PDB entry 3CUQ | X-ray diffraction, 2.61 A resolution | chains A and B of the 4 polymer chains in the assembly

Chain A:
Molecule: Vacuolar-sorting protein SNF8
From: Homo sapiens
UniProt: Q96H20 (SNF8_HUMAN); residue numbers follow UniProt; this construct covers 25-258
Sequence (234 residues; numbered 25 to 258; the number before each row is that of its first residue):
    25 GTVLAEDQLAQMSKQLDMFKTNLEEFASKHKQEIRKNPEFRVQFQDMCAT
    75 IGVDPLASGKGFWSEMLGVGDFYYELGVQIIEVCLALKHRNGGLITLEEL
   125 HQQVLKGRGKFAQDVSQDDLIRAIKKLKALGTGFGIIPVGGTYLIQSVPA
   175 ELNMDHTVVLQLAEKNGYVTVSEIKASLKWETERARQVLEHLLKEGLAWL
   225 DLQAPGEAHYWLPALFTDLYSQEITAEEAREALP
Disordered / not traced: 25-33, 253-258
Swiss-Prot annotation at these positions:
  - natural variant: Pro79 (P79L: In DEE115 and NEDOA), Val102 (V102I: In NEDOA), Tyr167 to Pro258 (deletion: In DEE115), Gly191 (G191D: In DEE115), Arg208 (R208L: In DEE115)

Chain B:
Molecule: Vacuolar protein-sorting-associated protein 36
From: Homo sapiens
UniProt: Q86VN1 (VPS36_HUMAN); residue numbers follow UniProt; this construct covers 169-386
Sequence (218 residues; each row starts with the number of its first residue):
   169 ETDKNISEAFEDLSKLMIKAKEMVELSKSIANKIKDKQGDITEDETIRFK
   219 SYLLSMGIANPVTRETYGSGTQYHMQLAKQLAGILQVPLEERGGIMSLTE
   269 VYCLVNRARGMELLSPEDLVNACKMLEALKLPLRLRVFDSGVMVIELQSH
   319 KEEEMVASALETVSEKGSLTSEEFAKLVGMSVLLAKERLLLAEKMGHLCR
   369 DDSVEGLRFYPNLFMTQS
Disordered / not traced: 169-171, 202-211, 386

How chain A and chain B interact:
Pairs across the interface (72; chain A residue first):
  Met36(A) - Leu194(B)
  Met36(A) - Tyr220(B)  hydrogen bond
  Gln39(A) - Met191(B)
  Leu40(A) - Tyr220(B)  hydrophobic
  Phe43(A) - Leu184(B)  hydrophobic
  Phe43(A) - Lys187(B)
  Phe43(A) - Ala188(B)
  Phe43(A) - Met191(B)  hydrophobic
  Phe43(A) - Met224(B)  hydrophobic
  Phe50(A) - Leu181(B)  hydrophobic
  Phe50(A) - Leu184(B)  hydrophobic
  Lys53(A) - Asn173(B)
  His54(A) - Asn173(B)
  His54(A) - Glu176(B)
  His54(A) - Ala177(B)  hydrogen bond (side chain-backbone)
  Glu57(A) - Asn173(B)
  Glu57(A) - Ile174(B)
  Phe64(A) - Ala177(B)  hydrophobic
  Phe64(A) - Phe178(B)  hydrophobic
  Phe64(A) - Leu181(B)  hydrophobic
  Gln67(A) - Phe178(B)
  Met71(A) - Leu181(B)  hydrophobic
  Met71(A) - Ser182(B)
  Ile75(A) - Met185(B)  hydrophobic
  Ile75(A) - Lys189(B)
  Ile75(A) - Val192(B)
  Gly76(A) - Ile226(B)
  Val77(A) - Gly225(B)
  Val77(A) - Ile226(B)  hydrophobic
  Asp78(A) - Gly225(B)  hydrogen bond (backbone-backbone)
  Ala81(A) - Ser283(B)  hydrogen bond (backbone-side chain)
  Ala81(A) - Glu285(B)
  Ser82(A) - Ser283(B)
  Ser82(A) - Asp286(B)  hydrogen bond
  Gly83(A) - Asp286(B)
  Lys84(A) - Ser219(B)
  Lys84(A) - Leu222(B)
  Lys84(A) - Ser223(B)
  Lys84(A) - Tyr241(B)
  Gly85(A) - Leu222(B)
  Gly85(A) - Ser223(B)
  Phe86(A) - Ser223(B)  hydrogen bond (backbone-backbone)
  Trp87(A) - Met224(B)  hydrogen bond (side chain-backbone)
  Asp95(A) - Met279(B)
  Asp95(A) - Glu280(B)  hydrogen bond (side chain-backbone)
  Asp95(A) - Leu281(B)  hydrogen bond (side chain-backbone)
  Tyr98(A) - Tyr270(B)  hydrogen bond (backbone-side chain)
  Tyr98(A) - Leu282(B)
  Tyr98(A) - Ser283(B)
  Glu99(A) - Leu281(B)
  Val102(A) - Tyr270(B)  hydrophobic
  Val102(A) - Asn274(B)
  Ile105(A) - Tyr270(B)  hydrophobic
  Ile105(A) - Cys271(B)  hydrophobic
  Glu106(A) - Arg275(B)  salt bridge
  Lys150(A) - Pro284(B)
  Lys150(A) - Glu285(B)  salt bridge
  Ala153(A) - Val288(B)
  Leu154(A) - Leu266(B)
  Leu154(A) - Tyr270(B)  hydrophobic
  Leu154(A) - Pro284(B)  hydrophobic
  Leu154(A) - Leu287(B)  hydrophobic
  Leu154(A) - Met311(B)
  Gly155(A) - Gly309(B)
  Thr156(A) - Ser308(B)  hydrogen bond (side chain-backbone)
  Thr156(A) - Gly309(B)  hydrogen bond (backbone-backbone)
  Thr156(A) - Val310(B)
  Pro173(A) - Leu351(B)  hydrophobic
  Glu214(A) - Val372(B)
  Lys218(A) - Asp370(B)  salt bridge
  Lys218(A) - Ser371(B)
  Glu252(A) - Arg275(B)  salt bridge
Other interface residues (no listed pair), chain A (43 interface residues in all): Gln35, Asn46, Phe68, Leu80, Gly101, Leu151
Other interface residues (no listed pair), chain B (53 interface residues in all): Asp180, Ser195, Ile198, Thr239, Thr267, Gly374, Leu375

Summary:
Chain A and chain B form an interface of 43 and 53 residues respectively, with 12 hydrogen bonds and 4 salt
bridges. Among the polar pairs are Glu106(A)-Arg275(B), Lys150(A)-Glu285(B) and Lys218(A)-Asp370(B).
Here chain A is Vacuolar-sorting protein SNF8 and chain B is Vacuolar protein-sorting-associated protein 36,
both from Homo sapiens. Entry 3CUQ (Integrated structural and functional model of the human ESCRT-II complex)
was determined by X-ray diffraction (same publication as 2ZME).
